PDB entry 7V02 | electron microscopy, 4.97 A resolution (low resolution: residue-level contacts below are approximate; hydrogen-bond / salt-bridge calls are withheld) | chains C and E of the 9 polymer chains in the assembly

Chain C:
Molecule: CRISPR system Cms endoribonuclease Csm3
From: Staphylococcus epidermidis RP62A
UniProt: Q5HK91 (Q5HK91_STAEQ); residues 1-214 here = UniProt positions 1-214
Amino-acid sequence (214 residues; row label = number of the first residue in the row):
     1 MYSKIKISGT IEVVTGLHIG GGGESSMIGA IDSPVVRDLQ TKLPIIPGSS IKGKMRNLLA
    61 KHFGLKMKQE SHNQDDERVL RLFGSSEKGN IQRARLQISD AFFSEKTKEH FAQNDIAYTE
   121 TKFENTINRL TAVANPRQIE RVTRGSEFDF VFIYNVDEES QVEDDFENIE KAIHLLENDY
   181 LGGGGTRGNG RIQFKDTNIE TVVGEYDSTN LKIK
Unresolved in the structure: 1, 24-31

Chain E:
Molecule: CRISPR system Cms protein Csm5
From: Staphylococcus epidermidis RP62A
UniProt: Q5HK93 (Q5HK93_STAEQ); residues 1-340 here = UniProt positions 1-340
Amino-acid sequence (340 residues; each row starts with the number of its first residue):
     1 MTIKNYEVVI KTLGPIHIGS GQVMKKQDYI YDFYNSKVYM INGNKLVKFL KRKNLLYTYQ
    61 NFLRYPPKNP RENGLKDYLD AQNVKQSEWE AFVSYSEKVN QGKKYGNTRP KPLNDLHLMV
   121 RDGQNKVYLP GSSIKGAIKT TLVSKYNNEK NKDIYSKIKV SDSKPIDESN LAIYQKIDIN
   181 KSEKSMPLYR ECIDVNTEIK FKLTIEDEIY SINEIEQSIQ DFYKNYYDKW LVGFKETKGG
   241 RRFALEGGIP DVLNQNILFL GAGTGFVSKT THYQLKNRKQ AKQDSFEILT KKFRGTYGKM
   301 KEIPSNVPVA LKGTTNQSRH TSYQQGMCKV SFQELNNEVL
Unresolved in the structure: 1-4, 99-112, 269-276, 291-309, 334-340

Chain C / chain E interface:
Contacting residue pairs (30; chain C residue first):
  Thr15(C) with Asp162(E)
  His110(C) with Gln124(E)
  Asp115(C) with Asn44(E)
  Ile116(C) with Gly123(E); Gln124(E)
  Glu120(C) with Asp122(E); Gly123(E); Tyr128(E)
  Lys122(C) with Tyr128(E); Pro130(E)
  Phe123(C) with Ser20(E)
  Glu124(C) with Ser132(E)
  Arg129(C) with Lys152(E)
  Leu130(C) with Asp284(E)
  Thr131(C) with Ile288(E)
  Ala132(C) with Ile288(E)
  Arg141(C) with Tyr128(E); Asp162(E)
  Thr143(C) with Gly123(E)
  Arg144(C) with Asp122(E)
  Tyr180(C) with Lys159(E)
  Gly185(C) with Val160(E)
  Thr186(C) with Lys135(E); Val160(E)
  Arg187(C) with Gly131(E); Ser132(E)
  Gly188(C) with Gly131(E); Val160(E); Asp162(E)
  Arg191(C) with Lys202(E)
Also at the interface, not in a pair above, chain C (25 interface residues in all): Gly16, Asn178, Asp179, Asn189
Also at the interface, not in a pair above, chain E (25 interface residues in all): Asn5, Val120, Arg121, Tyr155, Ser156, Ile158, Ser161, Pro165

In short:
Chain C and chain E each contribute 25 residues to their interface.
Chain C is CRISPR system Cms endoribonuclease Csm3 and chain E is CRISPR system Cms protein Csm5, both from
Staphylococcus epidermidis RP62A; the structure, Staphylococcus epidermidis RP62A CRISPR short effector
complex, was determined by electron microscopy, deposited together with 7UZW, 7UZX, 7UZY, 7UZZ, 7V00 and 7V01.
